PDB entry 5Y6L | X-ray diffraction, 2.90 A resolution | chains D and E of the 5 polymer chains in the assembly

== Chain D ==
Protein: Aminoacyl tRNA synthase complex-interacting multifunctional protein 2
Source organism: Homo sapiens
Notes: fragment: aimp2 gst-like domain
UniProtKB: Q13155 (AIMP2_HUMAN); residues 90-320 here = UniProt positions 90-320
Amino-acid sequence (240 residues; row label = number of the first residue in the row):
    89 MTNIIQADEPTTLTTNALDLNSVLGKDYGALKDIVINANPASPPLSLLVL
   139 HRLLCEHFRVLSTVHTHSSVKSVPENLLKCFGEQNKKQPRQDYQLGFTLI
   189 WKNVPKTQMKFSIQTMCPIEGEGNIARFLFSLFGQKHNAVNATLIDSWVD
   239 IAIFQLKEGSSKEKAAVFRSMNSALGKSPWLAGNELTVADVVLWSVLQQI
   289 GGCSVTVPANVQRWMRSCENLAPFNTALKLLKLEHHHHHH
Unresolved in the structure: 89-105, 171-173, 322-328
Construct notes: initiating methionine (89); expression tag (321-328)
Swiss-Prot annotation at these positions:
  - natural variant: Ile92 (I92V: In a lung cancer cell line), Glu97 to Thr99 (sequence variant, change not given here; In a lung cancer cell line), Gly209 (G209S: In a lung cancer cell line)
  - mutagenesis: Glu163 to Asn164 (Reduced interaction with TP53, loss of TP53 activation and loss of proapoptotic activity), Gln172 to Asn173 (Reduced interaction with TP53, loss of TP53 activation and loss of proapoptotic activity), Arg215 (R215A: Nearly abolishes interaction with EPRS1), Asp238 (D238R: Nearly abolishes interaction with EPRS1)

== Chain E ==
Protein: Aspartate--tRNA ligase, cytoplasmic
Source organism: Homo sapiens
Notes: EC 6.1.1.12
UniProtKB: P14868 (SYDC_HUMAN); residues 1-501 here = UniProt positions 1-501
Amino-acid sequence (521 residues; numbered -19 to 501; the number before each row is that of its first residue; numbers below 1 keep their minus sign (Met-19 is residue -19)):
   -19 MGSSHHHHHHSSGLVPRGSHMPSASASRKSQEKPREIMDAAEDYAKERYG
    31 ISSMIQSQEKPDRVLVRVRDLTIQKADEVVWVRARVHTSRAKGKQCFLVL
    81 RQQQFNVQALVAVGDHASKQMVKFAANINKESIVDVEGVVRKVNQKIGSC
   131 TQQDVELHVQKIYVISLAEPRLPLQLDDAVRPEAEGEEEGRATVNQDTRL
   181 DNRVIDLRTSTSQAVFRLQSGICHLFRETLINKGFVEIQTPKIISAASEG
   231 GANVFTVSYFKNNAYLAQSPQLYKQMCICADFEKVFSIGPVFRAEDSNTH
   281 RHLTEFVGLDIEMAFNYHYHEVMEEIADTMVQIFKGLQERFQTEIQTVNK
   331 QFPCEPFKFLEPTLRLEYCEALAMLREAGVEMGDEDDLSTPNEKLLGHLV
   381 KEKYDTDFYILDKYPLAVRPFYTMPDPRNPKQSNSYDMFMRGEEILSGAQ
   431 RIHDPQLLTERALHHGIDLEKIKAYIDSFRFGAPPHAGGGIGLERVTMLF
   481 LGLHNVRQTSMFPRDPKRLTP
Unresolved in the structure: -19 to 335, 394-501
Construct notes: initiating methionine (-19); expression tag (-18 to 0)
Swiss-Prot annotation at these positions:
  - region: Gln251 to Lys254 (Aspartate), Lys411 to Ser415 (Binding site for the 3'-end of tRNA)
  - binding site (L-aspartate): Glu229, Arg273, Ser427, Arg431
  - binding site (ATP): Arg273 to Glu275, Arg281 to Leu283, Glu424, Gly472 to Arg475
  - modified residue: Thr52 (Phosphothreonine), Lys74 (N6-acetyllysine), Ser249 (Phosphoserine), Lys374 (N6-acetyllysine), Thr500 (Phosphothreonine)
  - natural variant: Met256 (M256L: In HBSL), Ala274 (A274V: In HBSL), Asp367 (D367Y: In HBSL), Arg460 (R460H: In HBSL), Pro464 (P464L: In HBSL), Arg487 (R487C: In HBSL), Arg494 (R494C: In HBSL; R494G: In HBSL)

== Interface between chain D and chain E ==
Pairs across the interface (29; chain D residue first):
  Gly117(D) - Cys349(E)
  Ala118(D) - Ala353(E)  hydrophobic
  Asp121(D) - Lys383(E)  hydrogen bond (backbone-side chain)
  Asp121(D) - Tyr384(E)  hydrogen bond
  Val123(D) - Lys383(E)
  Val123(D) - Tyr384(E)  hydrophobic
  Val152(D) - Pro342(E)
  His153(D) - Leu340(E)
  His153(D) - Glu341(E)
  His153(D) - Pro342(E)  hydrogen bond (side chain-backbone)
  Thr154(D) - Leu340(E)
  Thr154(D) - Glu341(E)  hydrogen bond (backbone-backbone)
  His155(D) - Lys338(E)
  His155(D) - Phe339(E)
  His155(D) - Leu340(E)
  His155(D) - Asp385(E)  salt bridge
  Ser156(D) - Lys338(E)
  Ser156(D) - Phe339(E)  hydrogen bond (backbone-backbone)
  Arg178(D) - Glu347(E)
  Gln179(D) - Cys349(E)  hydrogen bond
  Ile188(D) - Tyr384(E)
  Lys190(D) - Asp385(E)  salt bridge
  Lys198(D) - Glu382(E)  salt bridge
  Lys198(D) - Lys383(E)
  Phe199(D) - Lys383(E)  hydrogen bond (backbone-side chain)
  Ser200(D) - Glu357(E)
  Ile201(D) - Glu382(E)
  Ile201(D) - Lys383(E)
  Gln202(D) - Glu357(E)  hydrogen bond (side chain-backbone)
Interface residues without a listed pair, chain D (20 interface residues in all): Tyr116, Thr186
Interface residues without a listed pair, chain E (18 interface residues in all): Phe337, Thr343, Leu344, Glu350, Leu379

== Overview ==
20 residues of chain D face 18 of chain E across their interface; the contacts include 8 hydrogen bonds and 3
salt bridges. Among the polar pairs are His155(D)-Asp385(E), Lys190(D)-Asp385(E) and Lys198(D)-Glu382(E).
Here chain D is Aminoacyl tRNA synthase complex-interacting multifunctional protein 2 and chain E is
Aspartate--tRNA ligase, cytoplasmic, both from Homo sapiens. Entry 5Y6L (A subcomplex crystal structure of
human cytosolic aspartyl-tRNA synthetase and heterotetrameric glutathione transferase-homology domains in
multi-tRNA ...) was determined by X-ray diffraction.
